1G38 - chains C and A of the 3 polymer chains in the assembly; structure by X-ray diffraction, 2.00 A resolution.

== Chain C ==
Molecule: 10-nt DNA strand
Sequence (10 nucleotides; row label = number of the first residue in the row):
   701 GACATCGXAC
Modified / non-standard residues: 6MA (N6-methyl-deoxy-adenosine-5'-monophosphate) at position 708

== Chain A ==
Molecule: Modification methylase taqi
Source organism: Thermus aquaticus
Notes: EC 2.1.1.72
UniProtKB: P14385 (MTTA_THEAQ); numbering as in UniProt (aligned over 21-413)
Chain sequence (393 residues; numbered 21 to 413; the number before each row is that of its first residue):
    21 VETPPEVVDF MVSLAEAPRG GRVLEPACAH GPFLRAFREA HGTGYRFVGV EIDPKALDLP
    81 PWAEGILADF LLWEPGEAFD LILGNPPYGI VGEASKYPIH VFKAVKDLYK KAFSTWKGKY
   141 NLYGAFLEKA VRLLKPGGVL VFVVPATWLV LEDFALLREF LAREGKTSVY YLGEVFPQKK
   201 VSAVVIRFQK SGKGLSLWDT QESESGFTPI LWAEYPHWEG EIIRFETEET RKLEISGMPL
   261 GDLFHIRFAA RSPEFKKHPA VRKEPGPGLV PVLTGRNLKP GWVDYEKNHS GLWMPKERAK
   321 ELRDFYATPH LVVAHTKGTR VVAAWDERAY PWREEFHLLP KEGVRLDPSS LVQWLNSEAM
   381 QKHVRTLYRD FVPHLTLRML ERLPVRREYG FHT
Small-molecule neighbours: NEA (5'-deoxy-5'-[2-(amino)ethylthio]adenosine): Val-21, Ala-47, Ala-49, Val-70, Glu-71, Ile-72, Asp-73, Ala-76, Ala-88, Asp-89, Phe-90, Asn-105, Pro-106, Pro-107, Tyr-129, Phe-146
Swiss-Prot annotation at these positions:
  - binding site (S-adenosyl-L-methionine): Thr-23, Glu-45 to Cys-48, Glu-71, Asp-89, Pro-107
  - site (Important for catalytic activity): Asn-105, Pro-106, Tyr-108

== Interface between chain C and chain A ==
Pairs across the interface (38; chain C residue first):
  DA702(C) with Lys-200(A), base contact
  DA704(C) with Gly-295(A), phosphate contact; Arg-296(A), hydrogen bond to the phosphate; Thr-336(A), base contact; Lys-337(A), salt bridge to the phosphate; Pro-393(A), base contact
  DT705(C) with Thr-294(A), hydrogen bond to the phosphate; Gly-295(A), hydrogen bond to the phosphate; Arg-296(A), phosphate contact; Thr-336(A), phosphate contact; Arg-353(A), phosphate contact; Glu-354(A), phosphate contact; Pro-393(A), base contact
  DC706(C) with Lys-116(A), hydrogen bond to the base; Arg-271(A), base contact; Ser-272(A), phosphate contact; Thr-336(A), base contact; Arg-353(A), salt bridge to the phosphate; Glu-354(A), base contact
  DG707(C) with Lys-116(A), sugar contact; Tyr-117(A), hydrogen bond to the base; Arg-271(A), hydrogen bond to the base; Ser-272(A), hydrogen bond to the phosphate; Pro-273(A), sugar contact; Lys-276(A), salt bridge to the phosphate
  6MA_708(C) with Glu-113(A), sugar contact; Ser-115(A), sugar contact; Lys-116(A), sugar contact; Tyr-117(A), base contact; Arg-271(A), base contact
  DA709(C) with Gly-112(A), phosphate contact; Glu-113(A), hydrogen bond to the phosphate; Tyr-117(A), sugar contact; Lys-126(A), hydrogen bond to the phosphate; Lys-139(A), sugar contact
  DC710(C) with Lys-126(A), salt bridge to the phosphate; Lys-130(A), salt bridge to the phosphate; Gly-138(A), sugar contact
Also at the interface, not in a pair above, chain C (9 interface residues in all): DC703
Also at the interface, not in a pair above, chain A (26 interface residues in all): Lys-299, Gly-338, Glu-355, His-394

== Overview ==
Chain C and chain A form an interface of 9 and 26 residues respectively; the contacts include 9 hydrogen bonds
and 5 salt bridges. Polar pairs include DC706(C)/Lys-116(A), DG707(C)/Tyr-117(A) and DG707(C)/Arg-271(A).
Bound to chain A: compound NEA.
Here chain C is a 10-nt DNA strand and chain A is Modification methylase taqi (Thermus aquaticus). Entry 1G38
(Adenine-specific methyltransferase M. taq I/DNA complex) was determined by X-ray diffraction.
